PDB entry 7NX5 | X-ray diffraction, 2.50 A resolution | chains A and B of the 4 polymer chains in the assembly

== Chain A (and B) ==
Name: Trans-activator protein BZLF1
From: Epstein-Barr virus (strain B95-8)
Notes: chain B of this document is another copy of the same molecule, construct and numbering; everything in this record applies to it too
UniProt: P03206 (BZLF1_EBVB9); numbering as in UniProt (aligned over 175-236)
Amino-acid sequence (63 residues; each row starts with the number of its first residue):
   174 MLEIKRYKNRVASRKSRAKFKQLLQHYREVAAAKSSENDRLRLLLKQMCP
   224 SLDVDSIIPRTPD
Unresolved in the structure: 236 (chain B: 174-175)
Sequence notes: initiating methionine (174); engineered mutation Ser-189 (Cys in P03206)
Swiss-Prot annotation at these positions:
  - region: Lys-178 to Gln-195 (Basic motif), Leu-196 to Asp-228 (Leucine-zipper), Ser-229 to Asp-236 (Accessory activation domain)
  - site: Ser-186 (Recognition of methylation, required for disruption of latency), Arg-190 (Recognition of methylation)
  - modified residue: Ser-186 (Phosphoserine)
  - mutagenesis: Lys-178 to Tyr-180 (No effect on homodimerization. Complete loss of interaction with host CEBPA), Tyr-180 (Y180E: Complete loss of lytic replication and expression of late gene expression. Reduced capacity to interact with viral DNA and oriLyt), Arg-183 (R183E: Reduced capacity to interact with viral DNA and oriLyt), Ser-186 (S186A: Complete loss of expression of lytic cycle mRNAs/proteins from the methylated or demethylated form of the viral genome. Loss of binding to BRLF1 promoter ...), Arg-187 (R187K: Complete loss of lytic replication and expression of late gene expression. Reduced capacity to interact with viral DNA and oriLyt), Lys-188 (K188A: Complete loss of lytic replication and expression of late gene expression. Reduced capacity to interact with viral DNA and oriLyt), Ala-204 (A204D: No effect on homodimerization. Weakened interaction with host CEBPA), Ala-205 to Ala-206 (No effect on homodimerization. No effect on the interaction with host CEBPA), Leu-214 (L214R: Complete loss of homodimerization; when associated with R-218), Leu-218 (L218R: Complete loss of homodimerization; when associated with R-214)
What the authors report for this chain:
  - binding site for meZRE2 DNA (bottom strand): Arg-179, Asn-182, Arg-183, Ser-186, Arg-187, Lys-188, Arg-190, Lys-192
  - binding site for meZRE2 DNA (top strand): Arg-179, Asn-182, Arg-183, Ser-186, Arg-187, Lys-188, Arg-190, Lys-192, Lys-194
  - conformationally variable residues: Arg-190
  - specificity-determining residues: Ser-186, Arg-190
  - mutagenesis - S186A (2-fold): increased binding to AP-1
  - mutagenesis - S186A, S186T, R190A: decreased binding to ZRE2
  - mutagenesis - N182A, C189S: unchanged binding to meZRE2
  - binding site for meZRE2 DNA (bottom strand): Lys-194

== How chain A and chain B interact ==
Contacting residue pairs (51):
  Phe-193(A) with Phe-193(B), hydrophobic; Lys-194(B)
  Lys-194(A) with Phe-193(B)
  Leu-196(A) with Leu-197(B), hydrophobic; Arg-201(B)
  Leu-197(A) with Phe-193(B), hydrophobic; Leu-196(B); Leu-197(B); Tyr-200(B), hydrophobic
  Tyr-200(A) with Leu-197(B), hydrophobic; Tyr-200(B); Arg-201(B), hydrogen bond
  Arg-201(A) with Tyr-200(B)
  Val-203(A) with Ala-204(B), hydrophobic; Asp-236(B)
  Ala-204(A) with Val-203(B), hydrophobic
  Ala-206(A) with Thr-234(B)
  Lys-207(A) with Lys-207(B); Ser-208(B); Asn-211(B); Thr-234(B), hydrogen bond (side chain-backbone); Asp-236(B), hydrogen bond (side chain-backbone)
  Ser-208(A) with Lys-207(B)
  Glu-210(A) with Asn-211(B), hydrogen bond; Arg-215(B), salt bridge; Thr-234(B), hydrogen bond
  Asn-211(A) with Lys-207(B), hydrogen bond (side chain-backbone); Glu-210(B); Asn-211(B), hydrogen bond; Leu-214(B)
  Arg-213(A) with Ile-231(B)
  Leu-214(A) with Asn-211(B); Leu-214(B), hydrophobic; Val-227(B), hydrophobic; Ile-231(B), hydrophobic
  Arg-215(A) with Glu-210(B), salt bridge
  Leu-217(A) with Leu-218(B), hydrophobic; Ile-231(B), hydrophobic
  Leu-218(A) with Leu-217(B), hydrophobic; Leu-218(B), hydrophobic
  Met-221(A) with Cys-222(B), hydrophobic
  Cys-222(A) with Met-221(B), hydrophobic; Cys-222(B), hydrophobic
  Leu-225(A) with Leu-217(B), hydrophobic
  Ile-231(A) with Arg-213(B); Leu-214(B), hydrophobic
  Arg-233(A) with Glu-210(B)
  Thr-234(A) with Ala-206(B); Lys-207(B), hydrogen bond (backbone-side chain); Glu-210(B), hydrogen bond
  Pro-235(A) with Lys-207(B)
Also at the interface, not in a pair above, chain A (28 interface residues in all): His-199, Ile-230, Pro-232
Also at the interface, not in a pair above, chain B (27 interface residues in all): Ile-230, Pro-232, Arg-233

== In short ==
The interface between chain A and chain B involves 28 residues on one side and 27 on the other; the contacts
include 9 hydrogen bonds and 2 salt bridges. Polar pairs include Glu-210(A)/Arg-215(B), Tyr-200(A)/Arg-201(B)
and Lys-207(A)/Thr-234(B). From the paper: a binding site for meZRE2 DNA (bottom strand) at Arg-179(A),
Asn-182(A) and Arg-183(A) among others; S186A, S186T and R190A of chain A reduce binding to ZRE2; 5
substitutions were tested in all.
Chain A and chain B are both Trans-activator protein BZLF1 (Epstein-Barr virus (strain B95-8)); the structure,
Crystal structure of the Epstein-Barr Virus protein ZEBRA (BZLF1, Zta) bound to a methylated DNA duplex, was
determined by X-ray diffraction.
